Entry 4OAV (X-ray diffraction, 2.10 A resolution); this record covers chains A and D of the 4 polymer chains in the assembly.

Chain A:
Molecule: 7-nt RNA strand
Sequence (7 nucleotides; row label = number of the first residue in the row):
     1 XXAAAAX
Modified / non-standard residues: PO4 (phosphate ion) at position 1; PO4 (phosphate ion) at position 2; PO4 (phosphate ion) at position 7

Chain D:
Molecule: PROTEIN (RNase L)
Source organism: Homo sapiens
Reference sequence: Q05823 (RN5A_HUMAN); numbering as in UniProt (aligned over 21-719)
Chain sequence (699 residues; each row starts with the number of its first residue):
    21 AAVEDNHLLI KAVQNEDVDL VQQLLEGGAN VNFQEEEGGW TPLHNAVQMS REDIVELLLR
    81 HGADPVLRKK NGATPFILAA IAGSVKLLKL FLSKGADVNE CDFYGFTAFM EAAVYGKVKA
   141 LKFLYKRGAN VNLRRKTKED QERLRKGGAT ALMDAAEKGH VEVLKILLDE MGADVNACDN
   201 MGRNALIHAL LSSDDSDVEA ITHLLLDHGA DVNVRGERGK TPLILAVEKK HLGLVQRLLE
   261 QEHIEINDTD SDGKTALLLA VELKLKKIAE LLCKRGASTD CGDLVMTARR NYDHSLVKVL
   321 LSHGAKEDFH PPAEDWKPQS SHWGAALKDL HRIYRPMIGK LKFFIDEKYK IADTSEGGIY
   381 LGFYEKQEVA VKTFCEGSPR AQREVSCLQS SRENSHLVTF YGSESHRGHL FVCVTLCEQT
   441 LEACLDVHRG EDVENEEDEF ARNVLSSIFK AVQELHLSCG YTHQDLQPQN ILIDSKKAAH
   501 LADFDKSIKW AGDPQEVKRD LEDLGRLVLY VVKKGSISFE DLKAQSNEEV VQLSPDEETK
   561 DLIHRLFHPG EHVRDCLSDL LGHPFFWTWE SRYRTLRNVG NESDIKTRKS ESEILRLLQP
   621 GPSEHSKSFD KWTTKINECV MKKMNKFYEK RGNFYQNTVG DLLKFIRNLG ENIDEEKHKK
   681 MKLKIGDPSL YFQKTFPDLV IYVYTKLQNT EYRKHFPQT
Not modelled in the structure: 21-25, 328-335, 448-454, 676-680
Construct notes: engineered mutation Asn-672 (His in Q05823)
UniProt features mapped onto this chain:
  - zinc finger: Cys-395 to Cys-444 (C6-type)
  - region: Gly-229 to Pro-242 (2-5A binding (P-loop) 1), Gly-253 to Thr-275 (2-5A binding (P-loop) 2)
  - modified residue: Lys-684 (N6-acetyllysine)
  - natural variant: Arg-462 (R462Q: Risk factor for prostate cancer), Asp-541 (D541E: No change in enzymatic activity)
  - mutagenesis: Lys-240 (K240N: Reduced 2-5A binding activity; almost complete loss of 2-5A binding activity; when associated with N-274), Lys-274 (K274N: Reduced 2-5A binding activity; almost complete loss of 2-5A binding activity; when associated with N-240), Lys-392 (K392R: Complete loss of enzymatic activity and enzyme dimerization. No change in binding to 2-5A and RNA), His-583 (H583A: No change in enzymatic activity), Pro-584 (P584A: No change in enzymatic activity), Trp-632 (W632A: No change in enzymatic activity), Asp-661 (D661A: Complete loss of enzymatic activity), Arg-667 (R667A: Complete loss of enzymatic activity. No change in 2-5A binding and enzyme dimerization)
Ion coordination: Mg2+ site 1: Asn-490, Asp-503 (together with AMP-PCP); Mg2+ site 2: Asp-503, Asp-505 (together with AMP-PCP)
Small-molecule neighbours:
  - AMP-PCP (ACP; phosphomethylphosphonic acid adenylate ester): Ile-371, Ala-372, Thr-374, Ser-375, Ile-379, Ala-390, Lys-392, Arg-400, Val-418, Val-434, Thr-435, Leu-436, Cys-437, Thr-440, Gln-489, Asn-490, Leu-492, Asp-503, Asp-505
  - PUP ((2R,3S,4R,5R)-5-(2,4-dioxo-3,4-dihydropyrimidin-1(2H)-yl)-4-hydroxy-2-({[(S)-hydroxy{[(2R,3S,4S)-4-hydroxy-2-(hydroxymethyl)tetrahydrofuran-3-yl]oxy}phosphoryl]oxy}methyl)tetrahydrofuran-3-yl dihydrogen phosphate): Lys-606, Thr-607, Met-644, Phe-647, Tyr-648, Arg-651, Tyr-655, Arg-667, Asn-668, Asn-672
Reported in the primary citation:
  - binding site for the 7-nt RNA strand (chain A): Arg-427
  - mutagenesis - R163A, R412A, R427A, H672N: decreased catalytic activity on 2-5A

Chain A / chain D interface:
Residue-residue contacts (29):
  PO4_1(A) with Lys-166(D), base contact; Arg-203(D), base contact
  PO4_2(A) with Lys-166(D), base contact; Gly-167(D), base contact
  A3(A) with Asp-122(D), base contact; Tyr-124(D), sugar contact; Phe-126(D), stacking on the base; Glu-131(D), hydrogen bond to the base; Val-134(D), base contact; Arg-155(D), salt bridge to the phosphate; Lys-166(D), phosphate contact
  A4(A) with Asn-91(D), sugar contact; Ile-101(D), base contact; Tyr-124(D), sugar contact; Tyr-135(D), hydrogen bond to the base
  A5(A) with Gln-34(D), base contact; Glu-55(D), base contact; Glu-57(D), sugar contact; Gly-58(D), sugar contact; Trp-60(D), stacking on the base; Asn-65(D), hydrogen bond to the base; Gln-68(D), hydrogen bond to the base; Lys-89(D), salt bridge to the phosphate
  A6(A) with Glu-55(D), phosphate contact; Glu-57(D), phosphate contact
  PO4_7(A) with His-27(D), base contact; Glu-55(D), base contact; Glu-56(D), base contact; Glu-57(D), base contact

In short:
7 residues of chain A and 22 residues of chain D are in contact; the contacts include 4 hydrogen bonds, 2 salt
bridges and 2 aromatic stacking contacts. Polar contacts include A3(A)/Glu-131(D), A4(A)/Tyr-135(D) and
A5(A)/Asn-65(D). The paper reports a binding site for the 7-nt RNA strand (chain A) at Arg-427(D); R163A,
R412A and R427A of chain D, among others, reduce catalytic activity on 2-5A.
Here chain A is a 7-nt RNA strand and chain D is PROTEIN (RNase L) (Homo sapiens). Entry 4OAV (Complete human
RNase L in complex with 2-5A (5'-ppp heptamer), AMPPCP and RNA substrate) was determined by X-ray diffraction
together with 4OAU from the same study.
